PDB entry 5L5T | X-ray diffraction, 2.90 A resolution | chains K and W of the 28 polymer chains in the assembly

Chain K:
Molecule: Proteasome subunit beta type-8, Proteasome subunit beta type-5
Source organism: Homo sapiens
Notes: EC 3.4.25.1
Reference sequence: chimeric construct of P28062, P30656: residues 1-138 from P28062 (PSB8_HUMAN) positions 73-210 (UniProt number = residue number + 72); residues 139-211 from P30656 positions 215-287 (UniProt number = residue number + 76)
Chain sequence (211 residues; row label = number of the first residue in the row):
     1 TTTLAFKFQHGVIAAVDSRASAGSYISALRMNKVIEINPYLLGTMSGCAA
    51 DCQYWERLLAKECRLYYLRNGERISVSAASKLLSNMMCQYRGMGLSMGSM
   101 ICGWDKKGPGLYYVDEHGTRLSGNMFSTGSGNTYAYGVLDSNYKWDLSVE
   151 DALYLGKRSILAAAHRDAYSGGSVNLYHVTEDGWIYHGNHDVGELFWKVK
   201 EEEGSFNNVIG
Differences from the reference sequence: conflict Met31 (Val103 in P28062)
Swiss-Prot annotation at these positions:
  - active site: Thr1 (Nucleophile)
Covalently attached groups: compound 79P linked to Thr1
Metal / ion sites: Mg2+: Ala164, Asp167, Ser170 (shared with Asp204(W) of chain W)
Small-molecule neighbours: 79P ((2S)-3-(1H-indol-3-yl)-N-[(2S,3S,4R)-4-methyl-3,5-bis(oxidanyl)-1-phenyl-pentan-2-yl]-2-[[(2R)-2-(2-morpholin-4-ylethanoylamino)propanoyl]amino]propanamide): Arg19, Ala20, Ser21, Ser27, Ala28, Met31, Lys33, Met45, Ser46, Gly47, Cys48, Ala49, Ser96, Ser130, Tyr169
What the authors report for this chain:
  - binding site for 79P: Thr1, Met31
  - specificity-determining residues: Met31
  - catalytic residues: Thr1 (citing earlier work)

Chain W:
Molecule: Proteasome subunit beta type-3
Source organism: Saccharomyces cerevisiae (strain ATCC 204508 / S288c)
Notes: EC 3.4.25.1
Reference sequence: P25451 (PSB3_YEAST); residues 0-204 here correspond to UniProt positions 1-205 (UniProt number = residue number + 1)
Chain sequence (205 residues; each row starts with the number of its first residue; numbering starts at 0):
     0 MSDPSSINGGIVVAMTGKDCVAIACDLRLGSQSLGVSNKFEKIFHYGHVF
    50 LGITGLATDVTTLNEMFRYKTNLYKLKEERAIEPETFTQLVSSSLYERRF
   100 GPYFVGPVVAGINSKSGKPFIAGFDLIGCIDEAKDFIVSGTASDQLFGMC
   150 ESLYEPNLEPEDLFETISQALLNAADRDALSGWGAVVYIIKKDEVVKRYL
   200 KMRQD
Not modelled in the structure: 0
Swiss-Prot annotation at these positions:
  - modified residue: Ser30 (Phosphoserine)
  - cross-link: Lys69 (Glycyl lysine isopeptide (Lys-Gly) (interchain with G-Cter in ubiquitin))
Metal / ion sites: Mg2+: Asp204 (shared with Ala164(K), Asp167(K), Ser170(K) of chain K)

Interface between chain K and chain W:
Residue-residue contacts (46):
  Arg19(K) - Asp204(W)  salt bridge
  Ser24(K) - Asp177(W)
  Ser24(K) - Ala178(W)  hydrogen bond (backbone-backbone)
  Tyr25(K) - Gln144(W)
  Tyr25(K) - Arg176(W)
  Ile26(K) - Asp175(W)
  Ile26(K) - Arg176(W)  hydrogen bond (backbone-side chain)
  Ile26(K) - Asp177(W)
  Ile26(K) - Ala178(W)
  Ser27(K) - Arg176(W)  hydrogen bond (backbone-side chain)
  Ala28(K) - Arg176(W)
  Leu29(K) - Asp175(W)
  Leu29(K) - Arg176(W)
  Tyr134(K) - Leu33(W)
  Ala164(K) - Asp204(W)
  His165(K) - Trp182(W)  hydrogen bond (backbone-side chain)
  His165(K) - Gln203(W)  hydrogen bond (side chain-backbone)
  Arg166(K) - Ser32(W)
  Arg166(K) - Gly34(W)  hydrogen bond (side chain-backbone)
  Arg166(K) - Val35(W)
  Arg166(K) - Trp182(W)
  Asp167(K) - Ser32(W)
  Ala168(K) - Arg27(W)
  Ala168(K) - Ser32(W)  hydrogen bond (backbone-backbone)
  Ala168(K) - Ala178(W)
  Tyr169(K) - Ser32(W)
  Tyr169(K) - Ala178(W)  hydrophobic
  Tyr169(K) - Leu179(W)
  Ser170(K) - Asp204(W)
  Gly171(K) - Asp204(W)
  Gly172(K) - Arg202(W)  hydrogen bond (backbone-side chain)
  Gly172(K) - Asp204(W)  hydrogen bond (backbone-side chain)
  Asp191(K) - Arg202(W)  salt bridge
  Val192(K) - Arg202(W)
  Val192(K) - Asp204(W)
  Gly193(K) - Arg202(W)
  Phe196(K) - Gln203(W)
  Trp197(K) - Lys200(W)
  Trp197(K) - Met201(W)
  Trp197(K) - Gln203(W)
  Asn208(K) - Asn37(W)
  Asn208(K) - Lys38(W)  hydrogen bond (backbone-side chain)
  Val209(K) - Asn37(W)
  Val209(K) - Gln203(W)
  Ile210(K) - Lys38(W)
  Gly211(K) - Lys200(W)
Interface residues without a listed pair, chain W (21 interface residues in all): Gln31, Thr140

Summary:
Chain K and chain W form an interface of 26 and 21 residues respectively; the contacts include 10 hydrogen
bonds and 2 salt bridges. Polar contacts include Arg19(K)-Asp204(W), Asp191(K)-Arg202(W) and
Ile26(K)-Arg176(W). Covalently linked compound 79P: at Thr1(K). The paper reports the catalytic residue
Thr1(K); a binding site for 79P at Thr1(K) and Met31(K).
Here chain K is Proteasome subunit beta type-8, Proteasome subunit beta type-5 (Homo sapiens) and chain W is
Proteasome subunit beta type-3 (Saccharomyces cerevisiae (strain ATCC 204508 / S288c)). Entry 5L5T (Yeast 20S
proteasome with human beta5i (1-138; V31M) and human beta6 (97-111; 118-133) in complex with ...) was
determined by X-ray diffraction, deposited together with 5L52, 5L54, 5L55, 5L5A, 5L5B, 5L5D and 30 further
entries.
